PDB entry 6QQN | X-ray diffraction, 2.30 A resolution | chains B and C of the 6 polymer chains in the assembly

[Chain B]
Molecule: Tubulin beta-2B chain
Source organism: Bos taurus
UniProtKB: Q6B856 (TBB2B_BOVIN); the author numbering skips numbers that UniProt does not, so the offset changes along the chain: 1-42 = UniProt 1-42; 45-360 = UniProt 43-358; 369-455 = UniProt 359-445
Chain sequence (445 residues; numbered 1 to 455; 10 numbers in that range are skipped by the numbering (no residue carries them; nothing is unmodelled there); the number before each row is that of its first residue):
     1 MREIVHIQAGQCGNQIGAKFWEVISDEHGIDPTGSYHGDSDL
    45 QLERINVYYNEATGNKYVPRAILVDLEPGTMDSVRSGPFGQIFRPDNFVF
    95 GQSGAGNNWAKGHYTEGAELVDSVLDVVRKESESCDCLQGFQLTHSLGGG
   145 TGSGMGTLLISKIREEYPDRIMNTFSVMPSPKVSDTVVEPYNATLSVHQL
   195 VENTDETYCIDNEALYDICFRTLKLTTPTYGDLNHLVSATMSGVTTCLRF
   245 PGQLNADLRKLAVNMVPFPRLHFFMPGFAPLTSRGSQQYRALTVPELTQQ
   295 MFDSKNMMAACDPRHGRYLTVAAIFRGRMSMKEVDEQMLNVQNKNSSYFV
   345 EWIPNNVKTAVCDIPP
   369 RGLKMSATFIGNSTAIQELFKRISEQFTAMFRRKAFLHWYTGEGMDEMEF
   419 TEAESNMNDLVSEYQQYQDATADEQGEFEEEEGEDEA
Disordered / not traced: 277-281, 439-455
Metal / ion sites: Mg2+: Gln11 (together with GDP); Ca2+ near Glu113 (its only coordinating residue here)
Residues lining bound ligands:
  - 2GE (N~4~-cyclopropyl-6-(2,3-dichlorophenyl)pyrimidine-2,4-diamine): Asn167, Thr168, Phe169, Glu200, Tyr202, Val238, Cys241, Leu242, Leu248, Asn249, Leu252, Leu255, Met259, Phe268, Ala316, Ile318, Ala354, Ile378
  - GDP (guanosine-5'-diphosphate): Gly10, Gln11, Cys12, Gln15, Ile16, Asp69, Ala99, Asn101, Ser140, Gly142, Gly143, Gly144, Thr145, Gly146, Ser147, Val171, Pro173, Val177, Asp179, Glu183, Asn206, Leu209, Tyr224, Leu227, Asn228
Swiss-Prot annotation at these positions:
  - motif: Met1 to Ile4 (MREI motif)
  - binding site (GTP): Gln11, Glu71, Ser140, Gly144, Thr145, Gly146, Asn206, Asn228
  - binding site (Mg(2+)): Glu71
  - modified residue: Ser40 (Phosphoserine), Thr57 (Phosphothreonine), Lys60 (N6-acetyllysine), Ser174 (Phosphoserine), Thr287 (Phosphothreonine), Thr292 (Phosphothreonine), Arg320 (Omega-N-methylarginine), Glu448 (5-glutamyl polyglutamate)
  - cross-link (Glycyl lysine isopeptide (Lys-Gly)): Lys60 (interchain with G-Cter in ubiquitin), Lys326 (interchain with G-Cter in ubiquitin)
From the paper describing this entry:
  - binding site for 2GE: Asn167, Phe169, Glu200, Tyr202, Val238, Cys241, Leu242, Asn249, Leu255, Ala316, Ile318, Ala354, Ile378
  - conformationally variable residues (side-chain flip): Tyr202

[Chain C]
Molecule: Tubulin alpha-1B chain
Source organism: Bos taurus
UniProtKB: P81947 (TBA1B_BOVIN); residue numbers follow UniProt; this construct covers 1-451
Chain sequence (451 residues; row label = number of the first residue in the row):
     1 MRECISIHVGQAGVQIGNACWELYCLEHGIQPDGQMPSDKTIGGGDDSFN
    51 TFFSETGAGKHVPRAVFVDLEPTVIDEVRTGTYRQLFHPEQLITGKEDAA
   101 NNYARGHYTIGKEIIDLVLDRIRKLADQCTGLQGFLVFHSFGGGTGSGFT
   151 SLLMERLSVDYGKKSKLEFSIYPAPQVSTAVVEPYNSILTTHTTLEHSDC
   201 AFMVDNEAIYDICRRNLDIERPTYTNLNRLISQIVSSITASLRFDGALNV
   251 DLTEFQTNLVPYPRIHFPLATYAPVISAEKAYHEQLSVAEITNACFEPAN
   301 QMVKCDPRHGKYMACCLLYRGDVVPKDVNAAIATIKTKRSIQFVDWCPTG
   351 FKVGINYQPPTVVPGGDLAKVQRAVCMLSNTTAIAEAWARLDHKFDLMYA
   401 KRAFVHWYVGEGMEEGEFSEAREDMAALEKDYEEVGVDSVEGEGEEEGEE
   451 Y
Disordered / not traced: 441-451
Metal / ion sites: Ca2+ site 1: Asp39, Thr41, Gly44, Glu55; Ca2+ site 2 near Asp218 (its only coordinating residue here)
Residues lining bound ligands: GTP (guanosine-5'-triphosphate): Val9, Gly10, Gln11, Ala12, Gln15, Ile16, Asp69, Asp98, Ala99, Ala100, Asn101, Asn102, Ser140, Gly142, Gly143, Gly144, Thr145, Gly146, Ile171, Pro173, Val177, Ser178, Thr179, Glu183, Asn206, Tyr224, Leu227, Asn228, Ile231

[Interface between chain B and chain C]
Contacting residue pairs - 36 pairs, chain B then chain C:
  Gln96(B) - Met1(C)
  Ser97(B) - Arg2(C)  hydrogen bond (backbone-side chain)
  Asn101(B) - Glu254(C)  hydrogen bond
  Asp179(B) - Lys352(C)  hydrogen bond (backbone-side chain)
  Thr180(B) - Glu254(C)
  Thr180(B) - Asn258(C)
  Val181(B) - Asn258(C)  hydrogen bond (backbone-side chain)
  Val181(B) - Pro348(C)
  Thr221(B) - Lys326(C)
  Thr221(B) - Asn329(C)
  Ala397(B) - Trp346(C)
  Met398(B) - Trp346(C)
  Arg400(B) - Ser439(C)  hydrogen bond
  Arg400(B) - Val440(C)  hydrogen bond (side chain-backbone)
  Arg401(B) - Tyr262(C)  hydrogen bond (backbone-side chain)
  Arg401(B) - Trp346(C)
  Arg401(B) - Glu434(C)  hydrogen bond (side chain-backbone)
  Arg401(B) - Val437(C)  hydrogen bond (side chain-backbone)
  Arg401(B) - Asp438(C)
  Arg401(B) - Ser439(C)  hydrogen bond
  Lys402(B) - Tyr262(C)
  Ala403(B) - Pro261(C)
  Ala403(B) - Tyr262(C)
  Ala403(B) - Trp346(C)  hydrophobic
  Phe404(B) - Thr257(C)
  Phe404(B) - Asn258(C)
  Phe404(B) - Val260(C)
  Phe404(B) - Pro261(C)  hydrogen bond (backbone-backbone)
  Phe404(B) - Trp346(C)  hydrophobic
  His406(B) - Val260(C)  hydrogen bond (side chain-backbone)
  His406(B) - Pro261(C)
  His406(B) - Tyr262(C)
  His406(B) - Pro263(C)
  Trp407(B) - Gln256(C)
  Trp407(B) - Thr257(C)  hydrogen bond (side chain-backbone)
  Trp407(B) - Val260(C)
Interface residues without a listed pair, chain B (20 interface residues in all): Gly100, Val182, Leu405, Gly410
Interface residues without a listed pair, chain C (26 interface residues in all): Lys163, Met313, Pro325, Asp345, Cys347, Val435

[Summary]
Chain B and chain C form an interface of 20 and 26 residues respectively; the contacts include 13 hydrogen
bonds. Among the polar pairs are Ser97(B)-Arg2(C), Asn101(B)-Glu254(C) and Asp179(B)-Lys352(C). Chain B binds
GDP and compound 2GE. The paper reports a binding site for 2GE at Asn167(B), Phe169(B) and Glu200(B) among
others; conformational variability at Tyr202(B).
Here chain B is Tubulin beta-2B chain and chain C is Tubulin alpha-1B chain, both from Bos taurus. Entry 6QQN
(Tubulin-TH588 complex) was determined by X-ray diffraction.
